9G4U - chains A and B; structure by X-ray diffraction, 2.00 A resolution.

== Chain A ==
Protein: N6-adenosine-methyltransferase catalytic subunit
Organism: Homo sapiens
Notes: EC 2.1.1.348
UniProt: Q86U44 (MTA70_HUMAN); residue numbers follow UniProt; this construct covers 367-577
Amino-acid sequence (211 residues; each row starts with the number of its first residue):
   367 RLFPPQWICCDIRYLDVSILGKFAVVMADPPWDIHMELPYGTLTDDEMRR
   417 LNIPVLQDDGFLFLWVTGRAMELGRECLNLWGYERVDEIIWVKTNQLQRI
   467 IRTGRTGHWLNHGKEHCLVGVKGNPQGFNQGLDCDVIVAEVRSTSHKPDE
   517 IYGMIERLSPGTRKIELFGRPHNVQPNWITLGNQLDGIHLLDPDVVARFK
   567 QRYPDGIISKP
Swiss-Prot annotation at these positions:
  - region: P396 to T410 (Gate loop 1), E450 to E454 (Interaction with METTL14), Q462 to G479 (Interphase loop), Q464 to K480 (Interaction with METTL14), R465 to H478 (Positively charged region required for RNA-binding), V507 to D515 (Gate loop 2)
  - binding site (S-adenosyl-L-methionine): D377, I378, D395, K513, R536 to N539, N549, Q550
  - site (Interaction with METTL14): E438, R441
  - natural variant: Y406 (Y406C: Found in patients with large intestine cancer; uncertain significance)
  - mutagenesis: D377 (D377A: Abolishes methyltransferase activity), D395 to W398 (Loss of function. Abolishes ability to regulate primary miRNA processing. Does not affect ability to promote mRNA translation. Abolishes formation of m6A at DNA damage sites), D395 (D395A: Abolishes methyltransferase activity), Y406 (Y406A: Strong reduction in methyltransferase activity), Q462 to G479 (Impaired RNA-binding and methyltransferase activities), W475 (W475A: Decreased methyltransferase activity), N477 (N477A: Decreased methyltransferase activity), E532 (E532A: Abolishes methyltransferase activity), R536 (R536A: Slight reduction in methyltransferase activity), H538 (H538A: Slight reduction in methyltransferase activity), N539 (N539A: Abolishes methyltransferase activity), N549 (N549A: Slight reduction in methyltransferase activity. Strong reduction in methyltransferase activity; when associated with A-550), 1 further mutagenesis entry in UniProt
Small-molecule neighbours: A1IIK (4-[(3R)-3-(cyclobutylmethylamino)piperidin-1-yl]-1-[(1R)-1-[4-(5-methoxypyridin-3-yl)-1,2,3-triazol-1-yl]ethyl]pyridin-2-one): C376, D377, I378, R379, D395, P396, P397, Y406, G407, T408, L409, W431, W457, E481, S511, H512, K513, F534, G535, R536, G548, N549, Q550
From the paper describing this entry:
  - binding site for A1IIK: W431, R536, Q550
  - binding site for A1IIK: D395 (proposed by the authors, not directly observed)

== Chain B ==
Protein: N6-adenosine-methyltransferase non-catalytic subunit
Organism: Homo sapiens
UniProt: Q9HCE5 (MET14_HUMAN); residues 117-395 here = UniProt positions 117-395
Amino-acid sequence (279 residues; each row starts with the number of its first residue):
   117 NDYCQHFVDTGHRPQNFIRDVGLADRFEEYPKLRELIRLKDELIAKSNTP
   167 PMYLQADIEAFDIRELTPKFDVILLEPPLEEYYRETGITANEKCWTWDDI
   217 MKLEIDEIAAPRSFIFLWCGSGEGLDLGRVCLRKWGYRRCEDICWIKTNK
   267 NNPGKTKTLDPKAVFQRTKEHCLMGIKGTVKRSTDGDFIHANVDIDLIIT
   317 EEPEIGNIEKPVEIFHIIEHFCLGRRRLHLFGRDSTIRPGWLTVGPTLTN
   367 SNYNAETYASYFSAPNSYLTGCTEEIERL
Unresolved in the structure: 138-150, 202-208, 296-308
Swiss-Prot annotation at these positions:
  - region: R135, D136 (Interaction with METTL3), S237, G238 (Interaction with METTL3), R245 to R254 (Positively charged region required for RNA-binding), R255 to D258 (Interaction with METTL3), K278 to H287 (Interaction with METTL3), K297, R298 (Positively charged region required for RNA-binding), N308 to D312 (Interaction with METTL3)
  - site (Interaction with METTL3): Y146, D242, R245, R298
  - mutagenesis: D173 (D173A: Little or no effect on S-adenosyl-L-methionine-binding or methyltransferase activity; when associated with A-192), E192 (E192A: Little or no effect on methyltransferase activity. Little or no effect on S-adenosyl-L-methionine-binding or methyltransferase activity; when associated with A-173), Y198 (Y198A: Does not affect methyltransferase activity of the heterodimer complex formed with METTL3), R245 (R245E: Reduced RNA-binding. Reduced RNA-binding; when associated with E-255), R254 to R255 (Strongly reduced methyltransferase activity of the heterodimer complex formed with METTL3), R255 (R255E: Reduced RNA-binding; when associated with E-245), K297 to R298 (Reduced RNA-binding), R298 (R298P: Strongly decreased methyltransferase activity of the heterodimer complex formed with METTL3, probably due to reduced RNA-binding), D312 (D312A: Decreased methyltransferase activity of the heterodimer complex formed with METTL3), C338 (C338A: Does not affect methyltransferase activity of the heterodimer complex formed with METTL3), P362 to T363 (Little or no effect on methyltransferase activity of the heterodimer complex formed with METTL3)
Cystine bridges: C338-C388

== Chain A / chain B interface ==
Pairs across the interface (107; chain A residue first):
  F427(A) with V280(B), hydrophobic
  F429(A) with F281(B), hydrophobic
  G434(A) with R255(B), hydrogen bond (backbone-side chain)
  M437(A) with R245(B); R255(B)
  E438(A) with R245(B), salt bridge; R249(B); R255(B), salt bridge
  R441(A) with L241(B); D242(B), salt bridge; R245(B)
  E450(A) with K278(B), salt bridge
  R451(A) with G238(B), hydrogen bond (side chain-backbone); L241(B); D242(B), salt bridge
  V452(A) with K278(B); V280(B), hydrophobic; R283(B), hydrogen bond (backbone-side chain)
  D453(A) with A279(B); V280(B), hydrogen bond (side chain-backbone); F281(B), hydrogen bond (side chain-backbone); R283(B), salt bridge
  E454(A) with L241(B); K285(B), hydrogen bond (backbone-side chain); H287(B)
  I455(A) with F281(B), hydrophobic
  I456(A) with C260(B), hydrophobic; I262(B), hydrophobic; K285(B)
  V458(A) with I134(B), hydrophobic; I262(B), hydrophobic
  L463(A) with R135(B), hydrogen bond (backbone-side chain)
  Q464(A) with Y119(B); F133(B); I134(B); R135(B), hydrogen bond (backbone-backbone)
  R465(A) with R135(B); D136(B), salt bridge
  I466(A) with I134(B), hydrophobic; I311(B), hydrophobic; I315(B), hydrophobic
  R468(A) with V309(B); I311(B)
  H474(A) with C256(B); E257(B)
  W475(A) with F230(B), hydrophobic; C256(B); E257(B), hydrogen bond (backbone-side chain); M290(B), hydrophobic; F337(B)
  L476(A) with E257(B), hydrogen bond (backbone-side chain); I259(B), hydrophobic; D310(B); I311(B); F337(B), hydrophobic
  N477(A) with V309(B); D310(B), hydrogen bond (backbone-backbone); I311(B); D312(B), hydrogen bond (backbone-backbone)
  H478(A) with E257(B), salt bridge; D312(B)
  G479(A) with I311(B); D312(B), hydrogen bond (backbone-side chain); L313(B)
  K480(A) with D258(B), hydrogen bond (side chain-backbone); C260(B); D312(B), salt bridge; L313(B)
  H482(A) with D258(B); H287(B)
  Q496(A) with L275(B); P277(B); A279(B), hydrogen bond (side chain-backbone); V280(B)
  G497(A) with L275(B); V280(B), hydrogen bond (backbone-backbone); Q282(B), hydrogen bond (backbone-side chain)
  L498(A) with F123(B); V124(B)
  D499(A) with C120(B); F123(B); V124(B); F281(B); Q282(B), hydrogen bond (backbone-backbone)
  C500(A) with F123(B); P130(B); Q282(B); T284(B)
  D501(A) with Q282(B), hydrogen bond (backbone-backbone); R283(B); T284(B), hydrogen bond (side chain-backbone); K285(B), salt bridge
  V502(A) with P130(B); Q131(B); T284(B)
  V504(A) with Y119(B); P130(B); Q131(B); I134(B), hydrophobic
  E516(A) with D118(B); C120(B)
  M520(A) with C120(B), hydrophobic; F281(B), hydrophobic
  R523(A) with C120(B); Q121(B), hydrogen bond; V124(B)
  L524(A) with V280(B), hydrophobic
Other interface residues (no listed pair), chain A (42 interface residues in all): R435, V485, I503
Other interface residues (no listed pair), chain B (49 interface residues in all): N117, E239, I292, I333, L339

== In short ==
42 residues of chain A face 49 of chain B across their interface; the contacts include 21 hydrogen bonds and
10 salt bridges. Polar contacts include E438(A)-R245(B), E438(A)-R255(B) and R441(A)-D242(B). Chain A binds
compound A1IIK. The paper reports a binding site for A1IIK at W431(A), R536(A) and Q550(A) among others.
Chain A is N6-adenosine-methyltransferase catalytic subunit and chain B is N6-adenosine-methyltransferase
non-catalytic subunit, both from Homo sapiens; the structure, Crystal structure of the human METTL3-METTL14 in
complex with small molecule inhibitor Compound 31, was determined by X-ray diffraction.
